Entry 1LOB (X-ray diffraction, 2.00 A resolution); this record covers chains A and B of the 4 polymer chains in the assembly.

[Chain A]
Name: Legume isolectin I (alpha chain)
Source organism: Lathyrus ochrus
UniProtKB: P04122 (LECB_LATOC); numbering as in UniProt (aligned over 1-181)
Sequence (181 residues; row label = number of the first residue in the row):
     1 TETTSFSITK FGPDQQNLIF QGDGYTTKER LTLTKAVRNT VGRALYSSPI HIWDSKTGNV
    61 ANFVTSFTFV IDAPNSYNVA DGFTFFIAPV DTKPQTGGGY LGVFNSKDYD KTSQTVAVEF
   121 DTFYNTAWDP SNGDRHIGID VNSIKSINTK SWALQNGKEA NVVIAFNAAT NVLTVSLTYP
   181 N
Unresolved in the structure: 181
Construct notes: conflict Ala153 (Lys in P04122)
Metal / ion sites: Mn2+: Glu119, Asp121, Asp129, His136; Ca2+: Asp121, Phe123, Asn125, Asp129
Residues lining bound ligands: methyl alpha-D-mannopyranoside (MMA): Ala80, Asp81, Gly97, Gly98, Gly99, Phe123, Asn125

[Chain B]
Name: Legume isolectin I (beta chain)
Source organism: Lathyrus ochrus
UniProtKB: P12306 (LEC1_LATOC); numbering as in UniProt (aligned over 1-52)
Sequence (52 residues; numbered 1 to 52; the number before each row is that of its first residue):
     1 ETSYTLNEVV PLKEFVPEWV RIGFSATTGA EFAAHEVLSW YFHSELAGTS SS
Unresolved in the structure: 48-52
Construct notes: conflict Tyr41 (Phe in P12306)
Residues lining bound ligands: methyl alpha-D-mannopyranoside (MMA): Thr28, Gly29, Ala30, Glu31

[How chain A and chain B interact]
Contacting residue pairs (213; chain A residue first):
  Thr1(A) - Glu45(B)
  Thr1(A) - Leu46(B)
  Thr1(A) - Ala47(B)
  Glu2(A) - Trp19(B)
  Glu2(A) - Glu45(B)
  Glu2(A) - Leu46(B)  hydrogen bond (backbone-backbone)
  Thr3(A) - His43(B)
  Thr3(A) - Ser44(B)  hydrogen bond (side chain-backbone)
  Thr3(A) - Glu45(B)
  Thr4(A) - Phe42(B)
  Thr4(A) - His43(B)
  Thr4(A) - Ser44(B)  hydrogen bond (backbone-backbone)
  Ser5(A) - Phe42(B)
  Ser5(A) - His43(B)
  Phe6(A) - Trp40(B)  hydrophobic
  Phe6(A) - Tyr41(B)
  Phe6(A) - Phe42(B)  hydrogen bond (backbone-backbone)
  Ser7(A) - Trp40(B)
  Ile8(A) - Ser39(B)
  Ile8(A) - Trp40(B)  hydrogen bond (backbone-backbone)
  Thr9(A) - Leu38(B)
  Thr9(A) - Ser39(B)
  Phe11(A) - Val37(B)
  Phe11(A) - Leu38(B)
  Phe11(A) - Ser39(B)
  Ile19(A) - Arg21(B)
  Arg30(A) - Glu36(B)  salt bridge
  Arg30(A) - Val37(B)
  Arg30(A) - Leu38(B)
  Leu31(A) - Glu36(B)
  Leu31(A) - Val37(B)  hydrogen bond (backbone-backbone)
  Thr32(A) - His35(B)
  Thr32(A) - Glu36(B)
  Leu33(A) - Phe24(B)  hydrophobic
  Leu33(A) - Ser25(B)
  Leu33(A) - Ala26(B)  hydrophobic
  Leu33(A) - His35(B)  hydrogen bond (backbone-backbone)
  Thr34(A) - Ala26(B)
  Thr34(A) - Thr28(B)
  Thr34(A) - Ala33(B)
  Thr34(A) - Ala34(B)
  Thr34(A) - His35(B)  hydrogen bond (backbone-backbone)
  Lys35(A) - Ala33(B)
  Lys35(A) - Ala34(B)
  Ala36(A) - Phe32(B)
  Ala36(A) - Ala33(B)
  Ala36(A) - Ala34(B)
  Val37(A) - Thr28(B)  hydrogen bond (backbone-side chain)
  Val37(A) - Phe32(B)
  Arg38(A) - Thr28(B)
  Arg38(A) - Gly29(B)
  Arg38(A) - Ala30(B)  hydrogen bond (side chain-backbone)
  Arg38(A) - Phe32(B)
  Asn39(A) - Thr28(B)  hydrogen bond (backbone-side chain)
  Asn39(A) - Gly29(B)  hydrogen bond (backbone-backbone)
  Thr40(A) - Thr27(B)
  Thr40(A) - Thr28(B)  hydrogen bond (backbone-backbone)
  Val41(A) - Ala26(B)
  Val41(A) - Thr27(B)
  Gly42(A) - Ser25(B)
  Gly42(A) - Ala26(B)  hydrogen bond (backbone-backbone)
  Arg43(A) - Phe24(B)
  Arg43(A) - Ser25(B)
  Ala44(A) - Gly23(B)
  Ala44(A) - Phe24(B)  hydrogen bond (backbone-backbone)
  Leu45(A) - Ile22(B)
  Tyr46(A) - Arg21(B)
  Tyr46(A) - Ile22(B)  hydrogen bond (backbone-backbone)
  Tyr46(A) - Trp40(B)
  Ser47(A) - Arg21(B)  hydrogen bond (backbone-side chain)
  Pro49(A) - Trp19(B)  hydrophobic
  Pro49(A) - Val20(B)
  Ile50(A) - Glu18(B)
  Ile50(A) - Trp19(B)
  Ile50(A) - Val20(B)  hydrogen bond (backbone-backbone)
  Ile50(A) - Phe42(B)  hydrophobic
  Ile50(A) - Ser44(B)
  His51(A) - Glu18(B)
  His51(A) - Trp19(B)
  His51(A) - Leu46(B)
  Ile52(A) - Val16(B)  hydrophobic
  Ile52(A) - Pro17(B)
  Ile52(A) - Glu18(B)  hydrogen bond (backbone-backbone)
  Ile52(A) - Val20(B)  hydrophobic
  Trp53(A) - Lys13(B)
  Trp53(A) - Val16(B)  hydrogen bond (side chain-backbone)
  Trp53(A) - Pro17(B)  hydrogen bond (side chain-backbone)
  Trp53(A) - Glu18(B)  hydrogen bond (backbone-backbone)
  Ser55(A) - Glu18(B)  hydrogen bond
  Gly58(A) - Lys13(B)  hydrogen bond (backbone-side chain)
  Asn59(A) - Leu46(B)
  Asn59(A) - Ala47(B)
  Val60(A) - Lys13(B)
  Val60(A) - Leu46(B)
  Ala61(A) - Glu45(B)
  Ala61(A) - Leu46(B)
  Asn62(A) - Ser44(B)
  Asn62(A) - Glu45(B)  hydrogen bond (backbone-backbone)
  Phe63(A) - Leu12(B)  hydrophobic
  Phe63(A) - His43(B)
  Phe63(A) - Ser44(B)
  Val64(A) - Tyr41(B)
  Val64(A) - Phe42(B)
  Val64(A) - His43(B)  hydrogen bond (backbone-backbone)
  Thr65(A) - Trp40(B)  hydrogen bond
  Thr65(A) - Tyr41(B)  hydrogen bond (side chain-backbone)
  Thr65(A) - Phe42(B)
  Ser66(A) - Trp40(B)
  Ser66(A) - Tyr41(B)  hydrogen bond (backbone-backbone)
  Phe67(A) - Phe24(B)  hydrophobic
  Phe67(A) - Ser39(B)
  Thr68(A) - Val37(B)
  Thr68(A) - Leu38(B)  hydrogen bond (backbone-backbone)
  Thr68(A) - Ser39(B)  hydrogen bond (backbone-backbone)
  Phe69(A) - Glu36(B)
  Val70(A) - Ala34(B)
  Val70(A) - His35(B)
  Val70(A) - Glu36(B)  hydrogen bond (backbone-backbone)
  Val70(A) - Leu38(B)  hydrophobic
  Ile71(A) - Ala33(B)  hydrophobic
  Ile71(A) - Ala34(B)
  Ile71(A) - His35(B)
  Asp72(A) - Ala33(B)
  Asp72(A) - Ala34(B)  hydrogen bond (backbone-backbone)
  Ala73(A) - Ala33(B)  hydrophobic
  Pro74(A) - Phe32(B)  hydrophobic
  Asn78(A) - Glu31(B)
  Asn78(A) - Phe32(B)
  Val79(A) - Glu31(B)
  Val79(A) - Phe32(B)
  Ala80(A) - Thr27(B)
  Ala80(A) - Thr28(B)
  Ala80(A) - Glu31(B)
  Ala80(A) - Phe32(B)
  Ala80(A) - Ala33(B)  hydrogen bond (backbone-backbone)
  Ala80(A) - His35(B)
  Asp81(A) - Thr27(B)  hydrogen bond (backbone-backbone)
  Asp81(A) - Thr28(B)
  Asp81(A) - Gly29(B)  hydrogen bond (side chain-backbone)
  Gly82(A) - Ala26(B)
  Gly82(A) - Thr27(B)  hydrogen bond (backbone-backbone)
  Gly82(A) - His35(B)
  Phe83(A) - Phe24(B)  hydrophobic
  Phe83(A) - Ser25(B)
  Phe83(A) - Val37(B)  hydrophobic
  Thr84(A) - Phe24(B)
  Thr84(A) - Ser25(B)  hydrogen bond (backbone-backbone)
  Phe85(A) - Gly23(B)
  Phe86(A) - Ile22(B)
  Phe86(A) - Gly23(B)  hydrogen bond (backbone-backbone)
  Phe86(A) - Phe24(B)
  Phe86(A) - Ser25(B)
  Ile87(A) - Val16(B)  hydrophobic
  Ile87(A) - Val20(B)  hydrophobic
  Ile87(A) - Arg21(B)
  Ile87(A) - Ile22(B)  hydrophobic
  Ala88(A) - Val20(B)
  Ala88(A) - Arg21(B)  hydrogen bond (backbone-backbone)
  Pro89(A) - Pro17(B)  hydrophobic
  Val90(A) - Trp19(B)
  Val90(A) - Val20(B)
  Val90(A) - Arg21(B)  hydrogen bond (backbone-side chain)
  Gly97(A) - Thr27(B)
  Gly98(A) - Thr27(B)  hydrogen bond (backbone-side chain)
  Gly98(A) - Thr28(B)
  Leu101(A) - Ser25(B)  hydrogen bond (backbone-side chain)
  Leu101(A) - Thr27(B)
  Gly102(A) - Thr27(B)
  Val103(A) - Ser25(B)
  Tyr109(A) - Phe15(B)
  Gln114(A) - Phe15(B)
  Gln114(A) - Val16(B)
  Gln114(A) - Pro17(B)
  Phe123(A) - Glu31(B)
  Ile137(A) - Tyr4(B)  hydrophobic
  Ile137(A) - Leu6(B)
  Ile139(A) - Glu8(B)
  Asn142(A) - Phe15(B)
  Ile147(A) - Glu8(B)
  Asn148(A) - Leu6(B)
  Asn148(A) - Asn7(B)
  Asn148(A) - Glu8(B)
  Lys150(A) - Tyr4(B)
  Lys150(A) - Thr5(B)
  Ser151(A) - Tyr4(B)
  Trp152(A) - Tyr4(B)
  Ala153(A) - Tyr4(B)  hydrogen bond (backbone-side chain)
  Glu159(A) - Leu38(B)
  Phe166(A) - Val10(B)
  Phe166(A) - Leu12(B)  hydrophobic
  Thr170(A) - Val9(B)
  Asn171(A) - Glu8(B)
  Asn171(A) - Val9(B)
  Asn171(A) - Val10(B)  hydrogen bond (backbone-backbone)
  Asn171(A) - Pro11(B)
  Val172(A) - Asn7(B)
  Val172(A) - Glu8(B)
  Leu173(A) - Leu6(B)
  Leu173(A) - Asn7(B)
  Leu173(A) - Glu8(B)  hydrogen bond (backbone-backbone)
  Thr174(A) - Leu6(B)
  Thr174(A) - Asn7(B)  hydrogen bond
  Val175(A) - Tyr4(B)
  Val175(A) - Thr5(B)
  Val175(A) - Leu6(B)  hydrogen bond (backbone-backbone)
  Ser176(A) - Tyr4(B)
  Leu177(A) - Ser3(B)
  Leu177(A) - Tyr4(B)  hydrogen bond (backbone-backbone)
  Thr178(A) - Thr2(B)
  Thr178(A) - Ser3(B)
  Tyr179(A) - Glu1(B)  hydrogen bond (backbone-backbone)
  Tyr179(A) - Thr2(B)  hydrogen bond (backbone-backbone)
  Pro180(A) - Glu1(B)  hydrogen bond (backbone-backbone)
Also at the interface, not in a pair above, chain A (106 interface residues in all): Lys10, Leu18, Glu29, Ser48, Asp54, Tyr77, Val116, Gly138, Val141, Thr149, Gln155

[In short]
106 residues of chain A face 46 of chain B across their interface; the contacts include 52 hydrogen bonds and
1 salt bridge. Polar contacts include Arg30(A)-Glu36(B), Thr3(A)-Ser44(B) and Val37(A)-Thr28(B). Methyl
alpha-D-mannopyranoside is bound between chain A and chain B.
Chain A is Legume isolectin I (alpha chain) and chain B is Legume isolectin I (beta chain), both from Lathyrus
ochrus; the structure, Three-dimensional structures of complexes of lathyrus ochrus isolectin I with glucose
and mannose: fine specificity of ..., was determined by X-ray diffraction together with 1LOA from the same
study.
